Entry 6OM3 (X-ray diffraction, 3.30 A resolution); this record covers chains A and J of the 12 polymer chains in the assembly.

[Chain A]
Molecule: Histone H3.2
Source organism: Xenopus laevis
Reference sequence: P84233 (H32_XENLA); residues 1-135 here correspond to UniProt positions 2-136 (UniProt number = residue number + 1)
Sequence (135 residues; numbered 1 to 135; the number before each row is that of its first residue):
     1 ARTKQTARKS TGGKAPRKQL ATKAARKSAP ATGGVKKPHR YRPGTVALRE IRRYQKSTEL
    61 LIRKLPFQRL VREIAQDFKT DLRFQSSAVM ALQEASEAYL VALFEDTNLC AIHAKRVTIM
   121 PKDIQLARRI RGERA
Disordered / not traced: 1-37, 135
Construct notes: engineered mutation Ala-102 (Gly103 in P84233)

[Chain J]
Molecule: 147-nt DNA strand
Sequence (147 nucleotides; each row starts with the number of its first residue):
     1 ATCGGATGTA TATATCTGAC ACGTGCCTGG AGACTAGGGA GTAATCCCCT TGGCGGTTAA
    61 AACGCGGGGG AGAATCCGTA CGTGCGTTTA AGCGGTGCTA GAGCTGTCTA CGACCAATTG
   121 AGCGGCCTCG GCACCGGGAT TCTCGAT

[Interface between chain A and chain J]
Pairs across the interface (25; chain A residue first):
  His-39(A) / DT143(J)  base contact
  Arg-40(A) / DG66(J)  base contact
  Arg-40(A) / DC144(J)  sugar contact
  Tyr-41(A) / DT143(J)  phosphate contact
  Tyr-41(A) / DC144(J)  phosphate contact
  Arg-42(A) / DC144(J)  hydrogen bond to the phosphate
  Pro-43(A) / DG68(J)  phosphate contact
  Thr-45(A) / DT143(J)  phosphate contact
  Thr-45(A) / DC144(J)  hydrogen bond to the phosphate
  Arg-63(A) / DA60(J)  phosphate contact
  Arg-63(A) / DA61(J)  salt bridge to the phosphate
  Arg-72(A) / DT51(J)  salt bridge to the phosphate
  Arg-83(A) / DT50(J)  hydrogen bond to the base
  Arg-83(A) / DT51(J)  phosphate contact
  Phe-84(A) / DT50(J)  phosphate contact
  Phe-84(A) / DT51(J)  hydrogen bond to the phosphate
  Gln-85(A) / DT50(J)  phosphate contact
  Ser-86(A) / DT50(J)  phosphate contact
  Arg-116(A) / DA71(J)  phosphate contact
  Arg-116(A) / DG72(J)  phosphate contact
  Val-117(A) / DG70(J)  sugar contact
  Val-117(A) / DA71(J)  hydrogen bond to the phosphate
  Thr-118(A) / DG70(J)  phosphate contact
  Thr-118(A) / DA71(J)  hydrogen bond to the phosphate
  Met-120(A) / DG72(J)  phosphate contact
Also at the interface, not in a pair above, chain A (18 interface residues in all): Leu-82, Lys-115
Also at the interface, not in a pair above, chain J (12 interface residues in all): DG69

[Summary]
18 residues of chain A and 12 residues of chain J are in contact, with 6 hydrogen bonds and 2 salt bridges.
Among the polar pairs are Arg-83(A)/DT50(J), Arg-42(A)/DC144(J) and Thr-45(A)/DC144(J).
Chain A is Histone H3.2 (Xenopus laevis) and chain J is a 147-nt DNA strand; the structure, Crystal structure
of the Orc1 BAH domain in complex with a nucleosome core particle, was determined by X-ray diffraction.
